3LX8 - chain A; structure by X-ray diffraction, 2.90 A resolution.

== Chain A ==
Name: Ferrous iron uptake transporter protein B
Source organism: Streptococcus thermophilus
Notes: fragment: Cytoplasmic domains
Reference sequence: Q5M586 (Q5M586_STRT2); numbering as in UniProt (aligned over 1-270)
Amino-acid sequence (272 residues; numbered -1 to 270; the number before each row is that of its first residue; numbers below 1 keep their minus sign (Gly-1 is residue -1)):
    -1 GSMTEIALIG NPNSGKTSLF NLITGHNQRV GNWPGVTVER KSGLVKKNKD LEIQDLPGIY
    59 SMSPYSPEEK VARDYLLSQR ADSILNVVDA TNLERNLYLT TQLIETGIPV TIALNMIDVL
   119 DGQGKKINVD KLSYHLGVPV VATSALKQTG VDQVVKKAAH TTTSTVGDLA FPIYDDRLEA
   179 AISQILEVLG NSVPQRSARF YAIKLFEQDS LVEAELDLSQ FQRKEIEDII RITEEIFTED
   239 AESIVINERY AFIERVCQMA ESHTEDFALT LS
Unresolved in the structure: -1 to 0, 259-270
Construct notes: expression tag (-1 to 0)
Small-molecule neighbours: GDP (guanosine-5'-diphosphate): Asn9, Pro10, Asn11, Ser12, Gly13, Lys14, Thr15, Ser16, Asn113, Met114, Asp116, Val117, Ser142, Ala143, Leu144
What the authors report for this chain:
  - binding site for GDP: Asn11 to Gly13, Ser16, Asn113
  - conformationally variable residues (loop rearrangement): His24 to Val36
  - mutagenesis - N11A: abolished catalytic activity
  - mutagenesis - N11A: unchanged binding to GTP

== In short ==
Bound to chain A: GDP. The paper reports a binding site for GDP at Asn11, Ser16 and Asn113; N11A abolishes
catalytic activity.
Chain A is Ferrous iron uptake transporter protein B (Streptococcus thermophilus); the structure, Crystal
structure of GDP-bound NFeoB from S. thermophilus, was determined by X-ray diffraction (same publication as
3LX5).
